PDB entry 1OPK | X-ray diffraction, 1.80 A resolution | chain A

Chain A:
Protein: Proto-oncogene tyrosine-protein kinase ABL1
Source organism: Mus musculus
Notes: EC 2.7.1.112; fragment: SH3-SH2-kinase domain
Reference sequence: P00520 (ABL1_MOUSE); residues 46-534 here correspond to UniProt positions 27-515 (UniProt number = residue number - 19)
Amino-acid sequence (495 residues; row label = number of the first residue in the row):
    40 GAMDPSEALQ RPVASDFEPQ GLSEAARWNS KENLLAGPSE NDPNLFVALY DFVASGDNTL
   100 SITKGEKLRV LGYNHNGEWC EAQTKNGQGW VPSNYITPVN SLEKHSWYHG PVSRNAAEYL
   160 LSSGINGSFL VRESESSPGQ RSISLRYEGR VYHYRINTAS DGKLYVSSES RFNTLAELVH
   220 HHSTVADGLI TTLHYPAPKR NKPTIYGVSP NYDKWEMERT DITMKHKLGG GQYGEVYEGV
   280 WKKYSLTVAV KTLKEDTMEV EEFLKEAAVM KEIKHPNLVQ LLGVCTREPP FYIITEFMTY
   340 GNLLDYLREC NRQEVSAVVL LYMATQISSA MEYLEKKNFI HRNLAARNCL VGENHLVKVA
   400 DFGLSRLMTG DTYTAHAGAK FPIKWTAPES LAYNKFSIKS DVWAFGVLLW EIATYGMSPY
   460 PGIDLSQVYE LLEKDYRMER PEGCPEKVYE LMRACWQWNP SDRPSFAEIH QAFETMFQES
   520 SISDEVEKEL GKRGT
Unresolved in the structure: 40-82, 532-534
Sequence notes: cloning artifact (40-45); engineered mutation Asn-382 (Asp363 in P00520)
Ligand contacts: pd166326 (P16; 6-(2,6-dichlorophenyl)-2-{[3-(hydroxymethyl)phenyl]amino}-8-methylpyrido[2,3-d]pyrimidin-7(8h)-one): Leu-267, Gly-268, Tyr-272, Val-275, Ala-288, Val-289, Lys-290, Glu-305, Met-309, Val-318, Ile-332, Thr-334, Glu-335, Phe-336, Met-337, Thr-338, Gly-340, Asn-341, Leu-389, Ala-399, Asp-400, Phe-401
From the paper describing this entry:
  - contacts within the chain: Glu-117/Lys-313 (salt bridge), Ser-152/Glu-513 (hydrogen bond), Arg-153/Phe-516 (hydrogen bond), Asn-154/Glu-513, Asn-240/Asn-393 (hydrogen bond), Tyr-245/Lys-313, Tyr-245/Pro-315, Tyr-158/Asn-393 (hydrogen bond)
  - post-translational modification sites: Tyr-245 (citing earlier work)
  - mutagenesis - S140G/L141G/E142G: increased catalytic activity (from molecular simulation)

Summary:
Bound to chain A: pd166326. From the paper: S140G/L141G/E142G increase catalytic activity; a modification site
at Tyr-245.
Chain A is Proto-oncogene tyrosine-protein kinase ABL1 (Mus musculus); the structure, Structural basis for the
auto-inhibition of c-Abl tyrosine kinase, was determined by X-ray diffraction together with 1OPJ and 1OPL from
the same study.
